PDB entry 3G5F | X-ray diffraction, 1.40 A resolution | chain A

[Chain A]
Name: Cytochrome P450 121
Organism: Mycobacterium tuberculosis
Notes: EC 1.14.-.-
Reference sequence: P0A514 (CP121_MYCTU); numbering as in UniProt (aligned over 1-396)
Sequence (396 residues; numbered 1 to 396; the number before each row is that of its first residue):
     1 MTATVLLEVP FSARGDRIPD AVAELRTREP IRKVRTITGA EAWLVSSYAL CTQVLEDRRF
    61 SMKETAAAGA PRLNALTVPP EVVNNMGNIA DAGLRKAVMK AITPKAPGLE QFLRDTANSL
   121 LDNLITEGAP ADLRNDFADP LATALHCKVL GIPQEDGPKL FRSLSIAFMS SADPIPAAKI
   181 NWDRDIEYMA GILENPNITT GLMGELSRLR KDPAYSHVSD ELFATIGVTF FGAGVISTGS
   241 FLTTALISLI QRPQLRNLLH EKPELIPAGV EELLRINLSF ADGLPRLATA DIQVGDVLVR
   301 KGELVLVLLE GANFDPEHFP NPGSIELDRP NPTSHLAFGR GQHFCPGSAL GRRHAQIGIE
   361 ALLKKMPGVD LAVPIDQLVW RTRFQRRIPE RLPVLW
Disordered / not traced: 1-2
Ion coordination: heme Fe near Cys345 (its only coordinating residue here)
Residues lining bound ligands: heme (HEM): Met62, Met86, Ile102, His146, Phe230, Ala233, Gly234, Ser237, Thr238, Phe241, Leu274, Phe280, Leu284, Arg286, Leu309, Leu336, Ala337, Phe338, Gly339, Gln342, His343, Cys345, Pro346, Gly347, Leu350, Gly351
Reported in the primary citation:
  - contacts within the chain: Ser237-Arg386
  - binding site for heme: Ser237

[In short]
Ligands of chain A: heme. From the paper: a binding site for heme at Ser237; contacts within the chain
involving Ser237 and Arg386.
Chain A is Cytochrome P450 121 (Mycobacterium tuberculosis); the structure, Crystallographic analysis of
cytochrome P450 cyp121, was determined by X-ray diffraction, deposited together with 3G5H.
